8J7V - chains F and D of the 6 polymer chains in the assembly; structure by electron microscopy, 2.79 A resolution.

== Chain F ==
Molecule: Heavy chain of YN7114-08 Fab
Source organism: Mus musculus
Notes: antibody fragment or engineered binder
Sequence (234 residues; numbered 1 to 234; the number before each row is that of its first residue):
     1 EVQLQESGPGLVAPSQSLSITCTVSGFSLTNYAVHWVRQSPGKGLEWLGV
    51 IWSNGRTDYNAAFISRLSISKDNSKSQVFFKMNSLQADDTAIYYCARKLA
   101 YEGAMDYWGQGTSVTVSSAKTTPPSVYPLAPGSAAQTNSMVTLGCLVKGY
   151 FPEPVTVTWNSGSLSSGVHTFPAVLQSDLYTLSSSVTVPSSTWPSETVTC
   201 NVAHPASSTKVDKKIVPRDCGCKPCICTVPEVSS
Not modelled in the structure: 219-234
Disulfides: Cys22-Cys95, Cys145-Cys200

== Chain D ==
Molecule: Light chain of YN7114-08 Fab
Source organism: Mus musculus
Notes: antibody fragment or engineered binder
Sequence (218 residues; numbered 1 to 218; the number before each row is that of its first residue):
     1 DIVLTQSPASLAVSLRRRATISCRASESVDGYGHSFMHWYQQKSGQPPKL
    51 LIYRASNLESGVPARFSGSGSRTDFTLTIDPVEADDAATYYCQQSNEDPY
   101 TFGSGTKLEIKRADAAPTVSIFPPSSEQLTSGGASVVCFLNNFYPKDINV
   151 KWKIDGSERQNGVLNSWTDQDSKDSTYSMSSTLTLTKDEYERHNSYTCEA
   201 THKTSTSPIVKSFNRNEC
Not modelled in the structure: 216-218
Disulfides: Cys23-Cys92, Cys138-Cys198

== Interface between chain F and chain D ==
Contacting residue pairs - 65 pairs, chain F then chain D:
  His35(F) with Tyr100(D)
  Gln39(F) with Gln42(D), hydrogen bond; Tyr91(D), hydrogen bond
  Leu45(F) with Tyr91(D), hydrophobic; Phe102(D), hydrophobic
  Trp47(F) with Pro99(D), hydrophobic; Tyr100(D)
  Tyr59(F) with Asp98(D)
  Asn60(F) with Pro99(D)
  Tyr94(F) with Gln42(D), hydrogen bond; Pro47(D), hydrophobic
  Leu99(F) with Leu50(D), hydrophobic; Tyr53(D), hydrophobic; Glu59(D)
  Glu102(F) with Tyr53(D); Arg54(D), salt bridge
  Gly103(F) with His38(D); Gln93(D), hydrogen bond (backbone-side chain); Ser95(D); Tyr100(D)
  Ala104(F) with His38(D); Tyr40(D); Leu50(D), hydrophobic
  Met105(F) with Tyr40(D), hydrogen bond (backbone-side chain); Leu50(D); Gln93(D); Tyr100(D), hydrophobic
  Asp106(F) with Glu59(D)
  Trp108(F) with Tyr40(D), hydrophobic; Pro47(D), hydrophobic; Pro48(D), hydrogen bond (side chain-backbone)
  Gly109(F) with Pro47(D)
  Gln110(F) with Pro47(D)
  Tyr127(F) with Ser125(D); Gln128(D); Ser131(D), hydrogen bond
  Pro128(F) with Ser125(D); Glu127(D)
  Leu129(F) with Phe122(D), hydrophobic; Pro123(D); Val137(D), hydrophobic
  Ala130(F) with Phe122(D); Pro123(D)
  Pro131(F) with Phe122(D)
  Thr142(F) with Ser120(D), hydrogen bond; Phe122(D)
  Leu146(F) with Ser135(D)
  Lys148(F) with Ser135(D), hydrogen bond
  His169(F) with Asn141(D); Ser178(D), hydrogen bond
  Thr170(F) with Thr168(D)
  Phe171(F) with Phe139(D), hydrophobic; Ser166(D); Thr168(D); Ser178(D); Met179(D); Ser180(D)
  Pro172(F) with Ser166(D), hydrogen bond (backbone-side chain); Trp167(D)
  Gln176(F) with Leu164(D)
  Ser183(F) with Phe139(D); Ser180(D)
  Ser185(F) with Phe139(D); Asn141(D), hydrogen bond
  Arg218(F) with Pro123(D)
Also at the interface, not in a pair above, chain F (38 interface residues in all): Val37, Glu46, Gly132, Leu143, Val174, Ser184
Also at the interface, not in a pair above, chain D (42 interface residues in all): Gly45, Gln46, Ile121, Pro124, Asn142, Asp171, Thr182, Thr184

== Overview ==
Chain F and chain D form an interface of 38 and 42 residues respectively; the contacts include 12 hydrogen
bonds and 1 salt bridge. Among the polar pairs are Glu102(F)-Arg54(D), Gln39(F)-Gln42(D) and
Gln39(F)-Tyr91(D).
Chain F is Heavy chain of YN7114-08 Fab and chain D is Light chain of YN7114-08 Fab, both from Mus musculus;
the structure, Cryo-EM structure of hZnT7-Fab complex in zinc-unbound state, was determined by electron
microscopy together with 8J7T, 8J7U, 8J7W, 8J7X, 8J7Y and 8J80 from the same study.
